Entry 7QOJ (electron microscopy, 3.21 A resolution); this record covers chains A and B of the 14 polymer chains in the assembly.

== Chain A ==
Name: Portal protein gp20
Organism: Bacteroides phage crAss001
UniProtKB: A0A385DT68 (A0A385DT68_9CAUD); residue numbers follow UniProt; this construct covers 1-806
Sequence (806 residues; row label = number of the first residue in the row):
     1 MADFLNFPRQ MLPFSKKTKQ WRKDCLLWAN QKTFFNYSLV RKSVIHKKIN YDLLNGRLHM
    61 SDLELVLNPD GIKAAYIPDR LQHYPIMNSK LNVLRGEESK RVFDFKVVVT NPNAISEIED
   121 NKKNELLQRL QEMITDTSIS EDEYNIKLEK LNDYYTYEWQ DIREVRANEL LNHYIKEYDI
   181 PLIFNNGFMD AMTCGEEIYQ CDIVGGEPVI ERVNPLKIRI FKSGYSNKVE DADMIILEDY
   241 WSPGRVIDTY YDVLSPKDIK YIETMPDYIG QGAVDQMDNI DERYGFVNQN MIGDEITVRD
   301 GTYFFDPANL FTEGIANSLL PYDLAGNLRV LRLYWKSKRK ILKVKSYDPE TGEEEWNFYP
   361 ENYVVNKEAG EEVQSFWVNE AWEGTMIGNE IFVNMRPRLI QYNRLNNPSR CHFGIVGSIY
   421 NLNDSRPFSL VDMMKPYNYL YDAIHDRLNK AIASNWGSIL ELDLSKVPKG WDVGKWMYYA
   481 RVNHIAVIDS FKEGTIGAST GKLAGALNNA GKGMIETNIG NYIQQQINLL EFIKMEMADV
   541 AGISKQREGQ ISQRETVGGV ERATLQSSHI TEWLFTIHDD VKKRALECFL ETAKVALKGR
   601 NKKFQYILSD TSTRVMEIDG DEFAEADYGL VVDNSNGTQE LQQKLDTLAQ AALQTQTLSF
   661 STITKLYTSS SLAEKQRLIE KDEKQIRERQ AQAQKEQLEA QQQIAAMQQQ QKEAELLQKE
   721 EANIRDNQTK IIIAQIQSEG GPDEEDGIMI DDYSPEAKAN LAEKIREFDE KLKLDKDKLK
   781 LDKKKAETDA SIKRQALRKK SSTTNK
Unresolved in the structure: 1-5, 33-35, 68-71, 269-324, 550-563, 740-806
Bound ions: Mg2+: Ala114, Glu119, Gln160

== Chain B ==
Name: Ring protein 1 gp43
Organism: Bacteroides phage crAss001
UniProtKB: A0A385DT91 (A0A385DT91_9CAUD); numbering as in UniProt (aligned over 1-236)
Sequence (236 residues; numbered 1 to 236; the number before each row is that of its first residue):
     1 MVNNINWVKL PVILDRLLRH PLLTDLNLET AIQYTLDFIS AMGLPNVYVD KIETIDIKEY
    61 RGELPCDLIS INQVRLHKNG IALRAMTDNF NAYPTHDHKE GDWYERGEPS FKTQGRVIFT
   121 SIKHEKVDIS YKAIMLDDEG LPLIPDNPIF LKTLELYIKK EWFTILFDMG KISPAVLNNT
   181 QQEYAFKAGQ CNNEFVIPSV SEMEAITNMW NQLIPRVTEF RRGFKNLGDK EYIRVH
Unresolved in the structure: 97-106

== Interface between chain A and chain B ==
Pairs across the interface - 42 pairs, chain A then chain B:
  Asp463(A) - Asn193(B)
  Leu464(A) - Pro198(B)
  Ser465(A) - Asn192(B)  hydrogen bond (backbone-side chain)
  Ser465(A) - Asn193(B)  hydrogen bond
  Lys469(A) - Ser40(B)
  Lys469(A) - Ala41(B)  hydrogen bond (side chain-backbone)
  Lys469(A) - Met42(B)
  Lys469(A) - Gly43(B)
  Gly470(A) - Gly43(B)  hydrogen bond (backbone-backbone)
  Asp472(A) - Pro45(B)
  Val473(A) - Val196(B)
  Gly474(A) - Met209(B)
  Lys475(A) - Phe224(B)
  Met477(A) - Ile206(B)  hydrophobic
  Met477(A) - Met209(B)  hydrophobic
  Met477(A) - Trp210(B)  hydrophobic
  Tyr478(A) - Met209(B)  hydrophobic
  Tyr478(A) - Arg216(B)
  Tyr478(A) - Val217(B)  hydrogen bond (side chain-backbone)
  Tyr478(A) - Thr218(B)
  Tyr478(A) - Glu219(B)  hydrogen bond
  Tyr478(A) - Phe224(B)  hydrophobic
  Tyr478(A) - Leu227(B)  hydrophobic
  Tyr479(A) - Phe220(B)
  Tyr479(A) - Phe224(B)
  Arg481(A) - Met209(B)  hydrogen bond (side chain-backbone)
  Arg481(A) - Trp210(B)
  Arg481(A) - Gln212(B)
  Arg481(A) - Arg216(B)  hydrogen bond (side chain-backbone)
  Lys492(A) - Asn192(B)  hydrogen bond
  Glu493(A) - Ala41(B)
  Glu493(A) - Met42(B)
  Glu493(A) - Tyr157(B)
  Glu493(A) - Tyr184(B)  hydrogen bond
  Glu493(A) - Ala188(B)
  Gly494(A) - Gly189(B)
  Ile496(A) - Ala185(B)  hydrophobic
  Gly497(A) - Ala185(B)
  Lys502(A) - Asn178(B)
  Lys502(A) - Gln181(B)
  Lys502(A) - Gln182(B)  hydrogen bond (backbone-side chain)
  Leu503(A) - Phe186(B)
Interface residues without a listed pair, chain A (22 interface residues in all): Trp471, Val482
Interface residues without a listed pair, chain B (31 interface residues in all): Lys160, Ile197

== Summary ==
Chain A and chain B form an interface of 22 and 31 residues respectively; the contacts include 11 hydrogen
bonds. Among the polar pairs are Ser465(A)-Asn192(B), Ser465(A)-Asn193(B) and Lys469(A)-Ala41(B). Ala114(A),
Glu119(A) and Gln160(A) coordinate Mg2+.
Here chain A is Portal protein gp20 and chain B is Ring protein 1 gp43, both from Bacteroides phage crAss001.
Entry 7QOJ (Tail barrel assembly of the phicrAss001 virion with C12 symmetry imposed) was determined by
electron microscopy, deposited together with 7QOG, 7QOH, 7QOI, 7QOK and 7QOL.
